PDB entry 2YDM | X-ray diffraction, 2.44 A resolution | chain A

Chain A:
Name: Angiotensin converting enzyme
Source organism: Homo sapiens
Notes: EC 3.4.15.1; fragment: extracellular domain, residues 68-656
UniProt: P12821 (ACE_HUMAN); residues 37-625 here correspond to UniProt positions 68-656 (UniProt number = residue number + 31)
Amino-acid sequence (589 residues; row label = number of the first residue in the row):
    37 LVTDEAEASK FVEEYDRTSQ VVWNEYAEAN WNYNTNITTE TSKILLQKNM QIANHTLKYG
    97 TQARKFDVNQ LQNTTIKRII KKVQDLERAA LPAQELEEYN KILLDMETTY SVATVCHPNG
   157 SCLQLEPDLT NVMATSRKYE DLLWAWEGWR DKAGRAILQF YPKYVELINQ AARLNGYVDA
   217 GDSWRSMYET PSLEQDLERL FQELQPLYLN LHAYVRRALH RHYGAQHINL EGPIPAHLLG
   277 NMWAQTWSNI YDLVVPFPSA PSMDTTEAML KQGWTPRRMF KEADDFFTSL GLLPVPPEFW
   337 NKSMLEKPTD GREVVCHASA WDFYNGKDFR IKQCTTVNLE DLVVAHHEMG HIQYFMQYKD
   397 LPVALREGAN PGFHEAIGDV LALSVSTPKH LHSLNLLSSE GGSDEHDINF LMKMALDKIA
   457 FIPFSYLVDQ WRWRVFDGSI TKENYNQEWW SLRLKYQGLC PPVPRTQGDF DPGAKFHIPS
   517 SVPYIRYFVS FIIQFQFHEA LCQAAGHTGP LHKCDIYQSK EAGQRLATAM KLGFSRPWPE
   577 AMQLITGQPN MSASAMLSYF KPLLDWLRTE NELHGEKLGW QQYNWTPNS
Disordered / not traced: 37-39, 435-438, 619-625
Differences from the reference sequence: conflict W616 (Pro648 in P12821)
UniProt features mapped onto this chain:
  - binding site (chloride): Y200
Disulfide bonds: C152-C158, C352-C370, C538-C550
Covalent attachments: N-acetylglucosamine (NAG) linked to N72, N109
Ion coordination: Zn2+: H383, H387, E411 (together with seleno-captopril)
Residues lining bound ligands: seleno-captopril (SLC): Q281, H353, A354, H383, E384, H387, E411, F457, K511, H513, Y520, Y523
From the paper describing this entry:
  - post-translational modification sites: N72, N109
  - binding site for seleno-captopril: Q281, H353, K511, H513, Y520

In short:
Bound to chain A: seleno-captopril. Covalently linked N-acetylglucosamine: at N72 and N109. H383, H387 and
E411 coordinate Zn2+. UniProt lists chloride-binding residue Y200. From the paper: a binding site for
seleno-captopril at Q281, H353 and K511 among others; modification sites N72 and N109.
Chain A is Angiotensin converting enzyme (Homo sapiens); the structure, Structural characterization of
angiotensin-I converting enzyme in complex with a selenium analogue of captopril, was determined by X-ray
diffraction, deposited together with 3ZQZ.
